PDB entry 3NID | X-ray diffraction, 2.30 A resolution | chains H and L of the 4 polymer chains in the assembly

[Chain H]
Name: Monoclonal antibody 10E5 heavy chain
From: Mus musculus
Notes: antibody fragment or engineered binder
Sequence (221 residues; each row starts with the number of its first residue):
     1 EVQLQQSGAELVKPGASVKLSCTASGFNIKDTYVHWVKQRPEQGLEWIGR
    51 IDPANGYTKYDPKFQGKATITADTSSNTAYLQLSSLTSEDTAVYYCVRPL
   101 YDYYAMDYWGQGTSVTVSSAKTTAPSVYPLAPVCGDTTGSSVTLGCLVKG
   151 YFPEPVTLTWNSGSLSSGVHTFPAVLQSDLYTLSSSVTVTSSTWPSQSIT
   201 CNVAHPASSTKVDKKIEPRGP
Unresolved in the structure: 135-137, 220-221
Disulfide bonds: Cys22-Cys96, Cys146-Cys201

[Chain L]
Name: Monoclonal antibody 10E5 light chain
From: Mus musculus
Notes: antibody fragment or engineered binder
Sequence (214 residues; row label = number of the first residue in the row):
     1 DILMTQSPSSMSVSLGDTVSITCHASQGISSNIGWLQQKPGKSFMGLIYY
    51 GTNLVDGVPSRFSGSGSGADYSLTISSLDSEDFADYYCVQYAQLPYTFGG
   101 GTKLEIKRADAAPTVSIFPPSSEQLTSGGASVVCFLNNFYPKDINVKWKI
   151 DGSERQNGVLNSWTDQDSKDSTYSMSSTLTLTKDEYERHNSYTCEATHKT
   201 STSPIVKSFNRNEC
Disulfide bonds: Cys23-Cys88, Cys134-Cys194

[Chain H / chain L interface]
Cross-chain cystine bridges: Cys134(H)-Cys214(L)
Pairs across the interface - 74 pairs, chain H then chain L:
  His35(H) with Tyr96(L)
  Gln39(H) with Gln38(L), hydrogen bond; Phe44(L); Tyr87(L)
  Leu45(H) with Phe44(L), hydrophobic; Tyr87(L), hydrophobic; Phe98(L), hydrophobic
  Trp47(H) with Pro95(L), hydrophobic; Tyr96(L); Phe98(L)
  Arg50(H) with Leu94(L)
  Lys59(H) with Leu94(L)
  Asp61(H) with Pro95(L)
  Tyr95(H) with Gln38(L), hydrogen bond; Ser43(L); Phe44(L), hydrophobic
  Leu100(H) with Asp56(L)
  Tyr101(H) with Tyr49(L); Asp56(L), hydrogen bond
  Asp102(H) with Tyr91(L), hydrogen bond
  Tyr104(H) with Tyr91(L); Tyr96(L), hydrogen bond (backbone-side chain)
  Met106(H) with Leu36(L); Tyr96(L), hydrophobic
  Asp107(H) with Gly46(L), hydrogen bond (backbone-backbone); Tyr49(L); Val55(L)
  Trp109(H) with Leu36(L); Phe44(L), hydrophobic
  Gly110(H) with Ser43(L), hydrogen bond (backbone-side chain)
  Gln111(H) with Ser43(L)
  Tyr128(H) with Ser121(L); Glu123(L); Gln124(L); Ser127(L)
  Pro129(H) with Ser121(L); Glu123(L)
  Leu130(H) with Phe118(L)
  Ala131(H) with Phe118(L)
  Pro132(H) with Phe118(L)
  Val133(H) with Ile117(L); Pro119(L); Phe209(L), hydrophobic
  Cys134(H) with Cys214(L), disulfide
  Thr143(H) with Ser116(L); Phe118(L)
  Gly145(H) with Phe135(L)
  Leu147(H) with Ser131(L)
  Lys149(H) with Ser131(L); Thr180(L)
  His170(H) with Asn137(L); Asn138(L), hydrogen bond; Asp167(L); Ser174(L)
  Phe172(H) with Phe135(L), hydrophobic; Asn137(L); Ser162(L); Thr164(L); Ser174(L); Met175(L); Ser176(L)
  Pro173(H) with Ser162(L), hydrogen bond (backbone-side chain); Trp163(L)
  Val175(H) with Asn161(L); Ser162(L)
  Gln177(H) with Leu160(L)
  Ser184(H) with Phe135(L); Ser176(L), hydrogen bond
  Ser185(H) with Phe135(L)
  Ser186(H) with Phe135(L); Asn137(L), hydrogen bond
  Lys214(H) with Glu123(L)
  Arg219(H) with Pro119(L), hydrogen bond (side chain-backbone); Pro120(L)
Also at the interface, not in a pair above, chain H (44 interface residues in all): Val37, Glu46, Ala105, Gly112, Leu144, Thr171
Also at the interface, not in a pair above, chain L (45 interface residues in all): Asp1, Met45, Ile48, Tyr50, Val133, Thr178

[In short]
The interface between chain H and chain L involves 44 residues on one side and 45 on the other, with 1
disulfide bond and 12 hydrogen bonds. Among the polar pairs are Gln39(H)-Gln38(L), Tyr95(H)-Gln38(L) and
Tyr101(H)-Asp56(L).
Here chain H is Monoclonal antibody 10E5 heavy chain and chain L is Monoclonal antibody 10E5 light chain, both
from Mus musculus. Entry 3NID (The Closed Headpiece of Integrin alphaIIB beta3 and its Complex with an
alpahIIB beta3 -Specific Antagonist ...) was determined by X-ray diffraction (same publication as 3NIF and
3NIG).
